Entry 6Y4Q (X-ray diffraction, 1.63 A resolution); this record covers chains A and C.

# Chain A
Name: E3 ubiquitin-protein ligase Mdm2
Source organism: Homo sapiens
Notes: EC 2.3.2.27
UniProt: Q00987 (MDM2_HUMAN), isoform Q00987-10; residues 17-108 here = UniProt positions 17-108
Sequence (92 residues; row label = number of the first residue in the row):
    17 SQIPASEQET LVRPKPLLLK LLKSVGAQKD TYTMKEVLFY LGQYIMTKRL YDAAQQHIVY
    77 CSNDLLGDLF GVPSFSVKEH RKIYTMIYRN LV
Sequence notes: engineered mutation A69 (Glu in Q00987), A70 (Lys in Q00987)
Residues lining bound ligands: O9E (N-[(1-ethyl-1,2,3-triazol-4-yl)methyl]-N,5-dimethyl-4-[2-[2-methyl-5-[methyl-[(1-propyl-1,2,3-triazol-4-yl)methyl]carbamoyl]thiophen-3-yl]cyclopenten-1-yl]thiophene-2-carboxamide): K51, L54, F55, Q59, M62

# Chain C
Name: Ace-leu-thr-phe-gly-glu-tyr-trp-ala-gln-leu-ala-ser
Sequence (13 residues; row label = number of the first residue in the row; numbering starts at 0):
     0 XLTFGEYWAQ LAS
Modified / non-standard residues: ACE (acetyl group) at position 0
Covalent attachments: compound O9E linked to G4, A11
Residues lining bound ligands: O9E (N-[(1-ethyl-1,2,3-triazol-4-yl)methyl]-N,5-dimethyl-4-[2-[2-methyl-5-[methyl-[(1-propyl-1,2,3-triazol-4-yl)methyl]carbamoyl]thiophen-3-yl]cyclopenten-1-yl]thiophene-2-carboxamide): T2, F3, E5, W7, A8, S12

# Chain A / chain C interface
Residue-residue contacts (26):
  Q24(A) with A11(C); S12(C), hydrogen bond (side chain-backbone)
  K51(A) with A11(C); S12(C)
  L54(A) with W7(C), hydrogen bond (backbone-side chain); L10(C), hydrophobic
  L57(A) with W7(C), hydrophobic
  G58(A) with F3(C); W7(C)
  I61(A) with F3(C), hydrophobic; W7(C), hydrophobic
  M62(A) with F3(C), hydrophobic
  Y67(A) with F3(C), hydrophobic
  Q72(A) with L1(C); T2(C); F3(C), hydrogen bond (side chain-backbone); Y6(C)
  H73(A) with Y6(C)
  V75(A) with F3(C), hydrophobic
  V93(A) with F3(C), hydrophobic; Y6(C); W7(C), hydrophobic
  K94(A) with Y6(C)
  H96(A) with Q9(C); L10(C)
  I99(A) with L10(C), hydrophobic
Also at the interface, not in a pair above, chain A (18 interface residues in all): Q18, F91, Y100

# In short
Chain A and chain C form an interface of 18 and 9 residues respectively, with 3 hydrogen bonds. Among the
polar pairs are Q24(A)-S12(C), L54(A)-W7(C) and Q72(A)-F3(C). Chain A binds compound O9E. Compound O9E is
covalently linked to A11(C).
Here chain A is E3 ubiquitin-protein ligase Mdm2 (Homo sapiens) and chain C is
Ace-leu-thr-phe-gly-glu-tyr-trp-ala-gln-leu-ala-ser. Entry 6Y4Q (Structure of a stapled peptide bound to MDM2)
was determined by X-ray diffraction.
